PDB entry 8OZI | electron microscopy, 3.22 A resolution | chains G and N of the 16 polymer chains in the assembly

== Chain G ==
Molecule: TIR domain-containing protein
Source organism: Maribacter polysiphoniae
UniProtKB: A0A316E683 (A0A316E683_9FLAO); numbering as in UniProt (aligned over 1-452)
Amino-acid sequence (452 residues; numbered 1 to 452; the number before each row is that of its first residue):
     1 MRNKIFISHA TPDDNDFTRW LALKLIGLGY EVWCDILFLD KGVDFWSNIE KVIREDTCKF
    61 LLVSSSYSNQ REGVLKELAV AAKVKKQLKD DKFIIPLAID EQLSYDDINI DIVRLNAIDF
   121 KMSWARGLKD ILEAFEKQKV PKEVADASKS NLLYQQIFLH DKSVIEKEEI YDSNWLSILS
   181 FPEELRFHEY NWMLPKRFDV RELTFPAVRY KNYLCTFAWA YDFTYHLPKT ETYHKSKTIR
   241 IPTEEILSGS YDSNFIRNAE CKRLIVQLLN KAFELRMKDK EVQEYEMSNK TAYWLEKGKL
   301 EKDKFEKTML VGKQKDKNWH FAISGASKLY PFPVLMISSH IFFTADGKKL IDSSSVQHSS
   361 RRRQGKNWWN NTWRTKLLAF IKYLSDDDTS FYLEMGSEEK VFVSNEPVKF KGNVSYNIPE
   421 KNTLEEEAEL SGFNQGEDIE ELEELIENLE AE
Disordered / not traced: 419-452
Residues lining bound ligands: NAD (nicotinamide-adenine-dinucleotide): Ser-8, His-9, Ala-10, Thr-11, Pro-12, Asp-35, Leu-39, Phe-45, Trp-46, Ile-49, Arg-71, Glu-72, Gly-73, Val-74, Glu-77
From the paper describing this entry:
  - binding site for NAD: Phe-45, Glu-77, Tyr-105
  - catalytic residues: Glu-77 (citing earlier work)

== Chain N ==
Molecule: 18-nt RNA strand
Sequence (18 nucleotides; row label = number of the first residue in the row):
     1 UUUUUUUUUU UUUUUUUU

== Chain G / chain N interface ==
Pairs across the interface (18; chain G residue first):
  Lys-196(G) / U18(N)  sugar contact
  Tyr-210(G) / U17(N)  sugar contact
  Lys-211(G) / U17(N)  hydrogen bond to the sugar
  Lys-211(G) / U18(N)  phosphate contact
  Arg-257(G) / U16(N)  phosphate contact
  Glu-260(G) / U16(N)  hydrogen bond to the sugar
  Tyr-285(G) / U9(N)  phosphate contact
  Met-287(G) / U9(N)  phosphate contact
  Ser-288(G) / U9(N)  hydrogen bond to the base
  Ser-288(G) / U10(N)  hydrogen bond to the phosphate
  Asn-289(G) / U11(N)  base contact
  His-340(G) / U8(N)  salt bridge to the phosphate
  Ser-354(G) / U8(N)  sugar contact
  Ser-354(G) / U9(N)  sugar contact
  His-358(G) / U7(N)  base contact
  Arg-361(G) / U7(N)  hydrogen bond to the sugar
  Arg-362(G) / U6(N)  hydrogen bond to the base
  Arg-362(G) / U7(N)  hydrogen bond to the sugar
Also at the interface, not in a pair above, chain G (16 interface residues in all): Arg-263, Glu-286
Also at the interface, not in a pair above, chain N (10 interface residues in all): U15

== Overview ==
16 residues of chain G face 10 of chain N across their interface; the contacts include 7 hydrogen bonds and 1
salt bridge. Polar contacts include Ser-288(G)/U9(N), Arg-362(G)/U6(N) and Lys-211(G)/U17(N). Bound to chain
G: NAD. From the paper: the catalytic residue Glu-77(G); a binding site for NAD at Phe-45(G), Glu-77(G) and
Tyr-105(G).
Here chain G is TIR domain-containing protein (Maribacter polysiphoniae) and chain N is an 18-nt RNA strand.
Entry 8OZI (cryoEM structure of SPARTA complex pre-NAD cleavage) was determined by electron microscopy (same
publication as 8OZ6, 8OZC, 8OZD, 8OZE, 8OZF and 8OZG).
